2XSV - chain A; structure by X-ray diffraction, 1.80 A resolution.

== Chain A ==
Name: Catechol 1,2 dioxygenase
From: Acinetobacter radioresistens
UniProt: Q9F103 (Q9F103_ACIRA); numbering as in UniProt (aligned over 2-306)
Sequence (312 residues; numbered -6 to 306; 1 number in that range is skipped by the numbering (no residue carries it; nothing is unmodelled there); the number before each row is that of its first residue; numbers below 1 keep their minus sign (Met-6 is residue -6)):
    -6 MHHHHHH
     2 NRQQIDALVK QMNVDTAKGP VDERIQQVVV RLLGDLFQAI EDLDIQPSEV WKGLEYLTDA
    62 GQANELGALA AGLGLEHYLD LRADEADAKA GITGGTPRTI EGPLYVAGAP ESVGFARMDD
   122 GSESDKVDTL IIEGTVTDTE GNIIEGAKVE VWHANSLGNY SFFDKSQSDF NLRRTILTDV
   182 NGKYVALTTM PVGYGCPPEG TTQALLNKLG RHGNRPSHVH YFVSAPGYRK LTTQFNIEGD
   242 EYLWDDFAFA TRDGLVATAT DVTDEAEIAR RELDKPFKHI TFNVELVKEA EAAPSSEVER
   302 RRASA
Unresolved in the structure: -6 to -4
Construct notes: expression tag (-6 to 0); engineered mutation Ala69 (Leu in Q9F103)
Bound ions: Fe ion: Tyr161, Tyr195, His219, His221
Residues lining bound ligands: 1,2-diacyl-sn-glycero-3-phosphoinositol (PIE): Arg25, Ile26, Val29, Val30, Leu33, Leu34, Leu37, Ile46, Glu50, Val51, Lys53, Gly54, Leu55, Tyr57, Leu58, Asp60, Leu67, Leu70, Ala71, Leu74, Leu76, Glu200, Gly201, Thr202, Ala205, Leu206, Lys209, Arg302

== In short ==
Bound to chain A: 1,2-diacyl-sn-glycero-3-phosphoinositol. The Fe ion site is built by Tyr161, Tyr195, His219
and His221.
Chain A is Catechol 1,2 dioxygenase (Acinetobacter radioresistens); the structure, Crystal structure of L69A
mutant Acinetobacter radioresistens catechol 1,2 dioxygenase, was determined by X-ray diffraction together
with 2XSR and 2XSU from the same study.
